7KGB - chains A and J of the 52 polymer chains in the assembly; structure by electron microscopy, 2.70 A resolution.

Chain A:
Molecule: 23S rRNA
From: Mycobacterium tuberculosis (strain ATCC 25618 / H37Rv)
Sequence (3138 nucleotides; each row starts with the number of its first residue):
     1 UUGUAAGUGUCUAAGGGCGCAUGGUGGAUGCCUUGGCAUCGAGAGCCGAU
    51 GAAGGACGUGGGAGGCUGCGAUAUGCCUCGGGGAGCUGUCAACCGAGCGU
   101 GGAUCCGAGGAUUUCCGAAUGGGGAAACCCAGCACGAGUGAUGUCGUGCU
   151 ACCCGCAUCUGAAUAUAUAGGGUGCGGGAGGGAACGCGGGGAAGUGAAAC
   201 AUCUCAGUACCCGUAGGAGGAGAAAACAAUUGUGAUUCCGCAAGUAGUGG
   251 CGAGCGAACGCGGAACAGGCUAAACCGCACGCAUGGGUAACCGGGUAGGG
   301 GUUGUGUGUGCGGGGUUGUGGGAGGAUAUGUCUCAGCGCUACCCGGCUGA
   351 GAGGCAGUCAGAAAGUGUCGUGGUUAGCGGAAGUGGCCUGGGAUGGUCUG
   401 CCGUAGACGGUGAGAGCCCGGUACGCGAAAACCCGGCACCUGCCUAGUAU
   451 CAAUUCCCGAGUAGCAGCGGGCCCGUGGAAUCCGCUGUGAAUCCGCCGGG
   501 ACCACCCGGUAAGCCUAAAUACUCCUCGAUGACCGAUAGCGGAUUAGUAC
   551 CGUGAGGGAAUGGUGAAAAGUACCCCGGGAGGGGAGUGAAAGAGUACCUG
   601 AAACCGUGUGCCUACAAUCCGUCAGAGCCUCCUUUUCCUCUCCGGAGGAG
   651 GGUGGUGAUGGCGUGCCUUUUGAAGAAUGAGCCUGCGAGUCAGGGACAUG
   701 UCGCAAGGUUAACCCGUGUGGGGUAGCCGCAGCGAAAGCGAGUCUGAAUA
   751 GGGCGACCCACACGCGCAUACGCGCGUGUGAAUAGUGGCGUGUUCUGGAC
   801 CCGAAGCGGAGUGAUCUACCCAUGGCCAGGGUGAAGCGCGGGUAAGACCG
   851 CGUGGAGGCCCGAACCCACUUAGGUUGAAGACUGAGGGGAUGAGCUGUGG
   901 GUAGGGGUGAAAGGCCAAUCAAACUCCGUGAUAGCUGGUUCUCCCCGAAA
   951 UGCAUUUAGGUGCAGCGUUGCGUGGUUCACCGCGGAGGUAGAGCUACUGG
  1001 AUGGCCGAUGGGCCCUACUAGGUUACUGACGUCAGCCAAACUCCGAAUGC
  1051 CGUGGUGUAAAGCGUGGCAGUGAGACGGCGGGGGAUAAGCUCCGUACGUC
  1101 GAAAGGGAAACAGCCCAGAUCGCCGGCUAAGGCCCCCAAGCGUGUGCUAA
  1151 GUGGGAAAGGAUGUGCAGUCGCAAAGACAACCAGGAGGUUGGCUUAGAAG
  1201 CAGCCACCCUUGAAAGAGUGCGUAAUAGCUCACUGGUCAAGUGAUUGUGC
  1251 GCCGAUAAUGUAGCGGGGCUCAAGCACACCGCCGAAGCCGCGGCACAUCC
  1301 ACCUUGUGGUGGGUGUGGGUAGGGGAGCGUCCCUCAUUCAGCGAAGCCAC
  1351 CGGGUGACCGGUGGUGGAGGGUGGGGGAGUGAGAAUGCAGGCAUGAGUAG
  1401 CGACAAGGCAAGUGAGAACCUUGCCCGCCGAAAGACCAAGGGUUCCUGGG
  1451 CCAGGCCAGUCCGCCCAGGGUGAGUCGGGACCUAAGGCGAGGCCGACAGG
  1501 CGUAGUCGAUGGACAACGGGUUGAUAUUCCCGUACCCGUGUGUGGGCGCC
  1551 CGUGACGAAUCAGCGGUACUAACCACCCAAAACCGGAUCGAUCACUCCCC
  1601 UUCGGGGGUGUGGAGUUCUGGGGCUGCGUGGGAACUUCGCUGGUAGUAGU
  1651 CAAGCGAAGGGGUGACGCAGGAAGGUAGCCGUACCAGUCAGUGGUAACAC
  1701 UGGGGCAAGCCGGUAGGGAGAGCGAUAGGCAAAUCCGUCGCUCACUAAUC
  1751 CUGAGAGGUGACGCAUAGCCGGUUGAGGCGAAUUCGGUGAUCCUCUGCUG
  1801 CCAAGAAAAGCCUCUAGCGAGCACACACACGGCCCGUACCCCAAACCGAC
  1851 ACAGGUGGUCAGGUAGAGCAUACCAAGGCGUACGAGAUAACUAUGGUUAA
  1901 GGAACUCGGCAAAAUGCCCCCGUAACUUCGGGAGAAGGGGGACCGGAAUA
  1951 UCGUGAACACCCUUGCGGUGGGAGCGGGAUCCGGUCGCAGAAACCAGUGA
  2001 GGAGCGACUGUUUACUAAAAACACAGGUCCGUGCGAAGUCGCAAGACGAU
  2051 GUAUACGGACUGACGCCUGCCCGGUGCUGGAAGGUUAAGAGGACCCGUUA
  2101 ACCCGCAAGGGUGAAGCGGAGAAUUUAAGCCCCAGUAAACGGCGGUGGUA
  2151 ACUAUAACCAUCCUAAGGUAGCGAAAUUCCUUGUCGGGUAAGUUCCGACC
  2201 UGCACGAAUGGCGUAACGACUUCUCAACUGUCUCAACCAUAGACUCGGCG
  2251 AAAUUGCACUACGAGUAAAGAUGCUCGUUACGCGCGGCAGGACGAAAAGA
  2301 CCCCGGGACCUUCACUACAACUUGGUAUUGAUGUUCGGUACGGUUUGUGU
  2351 AGGAUAGGUGGGAGACUGUGAAACCUCGACGCCAGUUGGGGCGGAGUCGU
  2401 UGUUGAAAUACCACUCUGAUCGUAUUGGGCAUCUAACCUCGAACCCUGAA
  2451 UCGGGUUUAGGGACAGUGCCUGGCGGGUAGUUUAACUGGGGCGGUUGCCU
  2501 CCUAAAAUGUAACGGAGGCGCCCAAAGGUUCCCUCAACCUGGACGGCAAU
  2551 CAGGUGGCGAGUGUAAAUGCACAAGGGAGCUUGACUGCGAGACUUACAAG
  2601 UCAAGCAGGGACGAAAGUCGGGAUUAGUGAUCCGGCACCCCCGAGUGGAA
  2651 GGGGUGUCGCUCAACGGAUAAAAGGUACCCCGGGGAUAACAGGCUGAUCU
  2701 UCCCCAAGAGUCCAUAUCGACGGGAUGGUUUGGCACCUCGAUGUCGGCUC
  2751 GUCGCAUCCUGGGGCUGGAGCAGGUCCCAAGGGUUGGGCUGUUCGCCCAU
  2801 UAAAGCGGCACGCGAGCUGGGUUUAGAACGUCGUGAGACAGUUCGGUCUC
  2851 UAUCCGCCGCGCGCGUCAGAAACUUGAGGAAACCUGUCCCUAGUACGAGA
  2901 GGACCGGGACGGACGAACCUCUGGUGCACCAGUUGUCCCGCCAGGGGCAC
  2951 CGCUGGAUAGCCACGUUCGGUCAGGAUAACCGCUGAAAGCAUCUAAGCGG
  3001 GAAACCUUCUCCAAGAUCAGGUUUCUCACCCACUUGGUGGGAUAAGGCCC
  3051 CCCGCAGAACACGGGUUCAAUAGGUCAGACCUGGAAGCUCAGUAAUGGGU
  3101 GUAGGGAACUGGUGCUAACCGGCCGAAAACUUACAACA
Disordered / not traced: 1-4, 1013-1022, 3133-3138
Modified residues: 5MU (5-methyluridine 5'-monophosphate) at position 2177, 6MZ (N6-methyladenosine-5'-monophosphate) at position 2268, 6MZ (N6-methyladenosine-5'-monophosphate) at position 2296, OMG (o2'-methylguanosine-5'-monophosphate) at position 2489, OMC (o2'-methylycytidine-5'-monophosphate) at position 2736, OMG (o2'-methylguanosine-5'-monophosphate) at position 2791
Metal / ion sites: Mg2+ site 1: A13, G15, G16; Mg2+ site 2: A14, G15; Mg2+ site 3: C31, G1370; Mg2+ site 4: C46, G217; Mg2+ site 5 near U72 (its only coordinating residue here); Mg2+ site 6 near U120 (its only coordinating residue here); Mg2+ site 7: A162, U166; Mg2+ site 8: G194, U2481; Mg2+ site 9 near G194 (its only coordinating residue here); Mg2+ site 10: A199, C200; Mg2+ site 11 near G220 (its only coordinating residue here); Mg2+ site 12 near C251 (its only coordinating residue here); 204 more Mg2+ sites not listed
Residues lining bound ligands: Sequanamycin 9 (WDP): G874, U875, G877, G880, A881, 6MZ_2296, A2297, A2300, A2741, G2743, U2744, U2847, C2848, U2849

Chain J:
Protein: 50S ribosomal protein L13
From: Mycobacterium tuberculosis (strain ATCC 25618 / H37Rv)
UniProtKB: A0A0T9D5H2 (A0A0T9D5H2_MYCTX); residues -47 to 147 here correspond to UniProt positions 1-195 (UniProt number = residue number + 48)
Sequence (195 residues; each row starts with the number of its first residue; numbers below 1 keep their minus sign (Met-47 is residue -47)):
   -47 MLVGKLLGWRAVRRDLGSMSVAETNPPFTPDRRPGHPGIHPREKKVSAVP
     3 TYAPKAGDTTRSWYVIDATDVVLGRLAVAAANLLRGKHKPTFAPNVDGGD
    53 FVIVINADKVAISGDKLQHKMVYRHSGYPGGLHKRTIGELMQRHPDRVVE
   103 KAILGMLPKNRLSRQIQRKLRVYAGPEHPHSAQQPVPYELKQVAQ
Disordered / not traced: -47 to 1

Chain A / chain J interface:
Pairs across the interface - 97 pairs, chain A then chain J:
  A5(A) - Ala134(J)  base contact
  A6(A) - His132(J)  hydrogen bond to the sugar
  A6(A) - Ala134(J)  base contact
  A6(A) - Gln135(J)  hydrogen bond to the sugar
  G7(A) - Trp15(J)  sugar contact
  G7(A) - Arg123(J)  salt bridge to the phosphate
  G7(A) - His132(J)  phosphate contact
  G7(A) - Gln135(J)  hydrogen bond to the sugar
  U8(A) - Phe53(J)  phosphate contact
  C615(A) - Arg116(J)  phosphate contact
  C615(A) - Arg120(J)  sugar contact
  A616(A) - Arg113(J)  hydrogen bond to the phosphate
  A616(A) - Arg116(J)  salt bridge to the phosphate
  A617(A) - Arg113(J)  salt bridge to the phosphate
  G625(A) - Ala5(J)  phosphate contact
  G625(A) - Asn47(J)  sugar contact
  A626(A) - Pro6(J)  sugar contact
  A626(A) - Lys7(J)  phosphate contact
  A626(A) - Ala8(J)  hydrogen bond to the sugar
  G627(A) - Lys7(J)  phosphate contact
  G627(A) - Ala8(J)  sugar contact
  U659(A) - Asn47(J)  hydrogen bond to the sugar
  U659(A) - Arg113(J)  salt bridge to the phosphate
  U659(A) - Leu114(J)  sugar contact
  G660(A) - Pro46(J)  sugar contact
  G660(A) - Asn47(J)  sugar contact
  G660(A) - Asn112(J)  hydrogen bond to the phosphate
  G660(A) - Arg113(J)  hydrogen bond to the phosphate
  G660(A) - Leu114(J)  hydrogen bond to the phosphate
  G661(A) - Asn112(J)  hydrogen bond to the phosphate
  C1124(A) - Pro2(J)  base contact
  C1124(A) - Thr3(J)  hydrogen bond to the base
  C1134(A) - Val30(J)  sugar contact
  C1135(A) - Val30(J)  sugar contact
  C1135(A) - Arg37(J)  phosphate contact
  C1135(A) - Met108(J)  hydrogen bond to the sugar
  C1136(A) - Arg37(J)  salt bridge to the phosphate
  C1136(A) - Lys39(J)  salt bridge to the phosphate
  C1136(A) - Met108(J)  sugar contact
  C1136(A) - Leu109(J)  sugar contact
  C1136(A) - Pro110(J)  sugar contact
  A1138(A) - Lys39(J)  salt bridge to the phosphate
  G1140(A) - Gln147(J)  hydrogen bond to the base
  C1141(A) - Arg27(J)  hydrogen bond to the base
  C1141(A) - Lys143(J)  hydrogen bond to the base
  C1141(A) - Gln144(J)  base contact
  G1142(A) - Gln144(J)  hydrogen bond to the phosphate
  G1142(A) - Gln147(J)  sugar contact
  G1151(A) - Lys68(J)  hydrogen bond to the base
  G1260(A) - His77(J)  stacking on the base
  G1260(A) - Pro81(J)  phosphate contact
  G1260(A) - Gly82(J)  hydrogen bond to the phosphate
  U1261(A) - Tyr75(J)  sugar contact
  U1261(A) - Leu84(J)  sugar contact
  G1266(A) - Gly107(J)  base contact
  G1267(A) - Lys103(J)  phosphate contact
  G1267(A) - Ala104(J)  hydrogen bond to the sugar
  G1267(A) - Gly107(J)  sugar contact
  G1267(A) - Met108(J)  base contact
  G1268(A) - Leu25(J)  sugar contact
  G1268(A) - Gly26(J)  phosphate contact
  G1268(A) - Lys72(J)  salt bridge to the phosphate
  G1268(A) - Lys103(J)  salt bridge to the phosphate
  G1268(A) - Ala104(J)  phosphate contact
  G1268(A) - Met108(J)  sugar contact
  C1269(A) - Leu25(J)  phosphate contact
  C1269(A) - Gly26(J)  hydrogen bond to the phosphate
  C1269(A) - Lys68(J)  salt bridge to the phosphate
  U1270(A) - Asp67(J)  base contact
  U1270(A) - Lys68(J)  salt bridge to the phosphate
  C1271(A) - Asp22(J)  hydrogen bond to the base
  C1271(A) - Val24(J)  base contact
  C1271(A) - Arg27(J)  hydrogen bond to the sugar
  C1271(A) - Ala63(J)  base contact
  A1273(A) - Gly26(J)  base contact
  A1273(A) - Val30(J)  base contact
  G2277(A) - Lys111(J)  salt bridge to the phosphate
  U2752(A) - Pro81(J)  phosphate contact
  C2753(A) - Pro81(J)  phosphate contact
  C2753(A) - Gly82(J)  phosphate contact
  A2877(A) - Arg99(J)  hydrogen bond to the sugar
  G2878(A) - Arg76(J)  hydrogen bond to the phosphate
  G2878(A) - His96(J)  salt bridge to the phosphate
  G2878(A) - Arg99(J)  salt bridge to the phosphate
  G2879(A) - Arg76(J)  salt bridge to the phosphate
  G2879(A) - Ser78(J)  hydrogen bond to the phosphate
  G2879(A) - His85(J)  sugar contact
  A2880(A) - Ser78(J)  hydrogen bond to the phosphate
  A2880(A) - Tyr80(J)  sugar contact
  A2880(A) - His85(J)  salt bridge to the phosphate
  C3006(A) - Arg87(J)  phosphate contact
  U3007(A) - Arg87(J)  salt bridge to the phosphate
  U3017(A) - Arg120(J)  hydrogen bond to the phosphate
  C3018(A) - Glu102(J)  hydrogen bond to the base
  C3018(A) - Arg120(J)  salt bridge to the phosphate
  U3132(A) - Ala134(J)  hydrogen bond to the sugar
  U3132(A) - Gln136(J)  sugar contact
Also at the interface, not in a pair above, chain A (48 interface residues in all): A624, A658, C1137, A1262, U2278
Also at the interface, not in a pair above, chain J (60 interface residues in all): Asn34, Gly83, Pro131, Leu142, Val145

Overview:
Chain A and chain J form an interface of 48 and 60 residues respectively, with 29 hydrogen bonds, 18 salt
bridges and 1 aromatic stacking contact. Polar pairs include C1124(A)-Thr3(J), G1140(A)-Gln147(J) and
C1141(A)-Arg27(J). Bound to chain A: Sequanamycin 9.
Here chain A is 23S rRNA and chain J is 50S ribosomal protein L13, both from Mycobacterium tuberculosis
(strain ATCC 25618 / H37Rv). Entry 7KGB (CryoEM structure of A2296-methylated Mycobacterium tuberculosis
ribosome bound with SEQ-9) was determined by electron microscopy (same publication as 7SFR).
